PDB entry 7NAL | electron microscopy, 3.00 A resolution | chains A and H of the 8 polymer chains in the assembly

[Chain A (and H)]
Name: NAD(+) hydrolase SARM1
Source organism: Homo sapiens
Notes: EC 3.2.2.6, 3.2.2.-; chain H of this document is another copy of the same molecule, construct and numbering; everything in this record applies to it too
UniProt: Q6SZW1 (SARM1_HUMAN); numbering as in UniProt (aligned over 28-724)
Sequence (697 residues; each row starts with the number of its first residue):
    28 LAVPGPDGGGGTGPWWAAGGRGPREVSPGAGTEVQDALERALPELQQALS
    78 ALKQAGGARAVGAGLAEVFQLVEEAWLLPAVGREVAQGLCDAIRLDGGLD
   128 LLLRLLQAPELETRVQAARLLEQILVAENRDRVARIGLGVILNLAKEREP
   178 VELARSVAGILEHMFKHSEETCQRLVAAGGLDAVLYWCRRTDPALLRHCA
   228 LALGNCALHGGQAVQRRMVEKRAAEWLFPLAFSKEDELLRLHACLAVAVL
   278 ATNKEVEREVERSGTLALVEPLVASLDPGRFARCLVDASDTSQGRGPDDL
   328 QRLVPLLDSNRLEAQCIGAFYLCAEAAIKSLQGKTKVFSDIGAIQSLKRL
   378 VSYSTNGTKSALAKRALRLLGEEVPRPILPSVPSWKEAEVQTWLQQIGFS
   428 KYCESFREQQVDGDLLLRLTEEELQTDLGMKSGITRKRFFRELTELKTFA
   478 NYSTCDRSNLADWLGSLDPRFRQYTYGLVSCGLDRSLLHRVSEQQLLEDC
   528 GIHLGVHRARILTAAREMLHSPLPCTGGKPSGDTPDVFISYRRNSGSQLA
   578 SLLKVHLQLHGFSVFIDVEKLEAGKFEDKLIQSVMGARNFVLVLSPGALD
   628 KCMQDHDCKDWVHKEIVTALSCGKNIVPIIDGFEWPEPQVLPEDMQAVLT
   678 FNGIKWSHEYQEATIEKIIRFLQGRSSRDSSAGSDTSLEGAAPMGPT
Not modelled in the structure: 28-60, 547-724
Ligand contacts: beta-nicotinamide ribose monophosphate (NMN): Trp103, Arg110, Glu149, Gln150, Ile151, Leu152, Val153, Ala154, Arg157, His190, Lys193, Ser316, Asp317, Thr318, Ser319, Gln320, Gly321, Asp326
Curated features (UniProtKB/Swiss-Prot):
  - active site: Glu642
  - binding site (NAD(+)): Trp103, Arg110, Glu149 to Arg157, His190 to Lys193, Arg569, Arg570, Glu599
  - modified residue (Phosphoserine): Ser548, Ser558
Reported in the primary citation:
  - conformationally variable residues (loop rearrangement): Arg310 to Asp325
  - mutagenesis - N679A: increased catalytic activity (base-exchange activities)
  - mutagenesis - H685A, Y687A: decreased signaling in response to axon degeneration
  - mutagenesis - W638A, W662A, N679A, H685A, Y687A: decreased catalytic activity on NADase
  - mutagenesis - W662A: unchanged catalytic activity on NADase
  - mutagenesis - H685A, Y687A: abolished catalytic activity on NADase

[Chain A / chain H interface]
Residue-residue contacts (33; chain A residue first):
  Glu288(A) - Arg162(H)  salt bridge
  Arg289(A) - Arg162(H)
  Glu297(A) - Arg121(H)  salt bridge
  Ala301(A) - Leu122(H)  hydrophobic
  Glu340(A) - Arg162(H)  salt bridge
  Ser411(A) - Asp367(H)  hydrogen bond (side chain-backbone)
  Glu416(A) - Lys363(H)  salt bridge
  Gln436(A) - Ser459(H)
  Gln436(A) - Ile461(H)
  Gln437(A) - Arg465(H)  hydrogen bond
  Asp439(A) - Arg468(H)  salt bridge
  Asp441(A) - Arg468(H)  salt bridge
  Leu442(A) - Ile461(H)  hydrophobic
  Leu442(A) - Arg465(H)
  Arg445(A) - Lys464(H)  hydrogen bond (backbone-side chain)
  Glu450(A) - Ile461(H)
  Glu450(A) - Lys464(H)  salt bridge
  Asp454(A) - Ser459(H)
  Asp454(A) - Gly460(H)  hydrogen bond (side chain-backbone)
  Asp454(A) - Ile461(H)
  Leu455(A) - Ile461(H)  hydrophobic
  Thr481(A) - Gln328(H)
  Thr481(A) - Ile368(H)
  Val506(A) - Arg497(H)
  Ser507(A) - Arg497(H)  hydrogen bond (backbone-side chain)
  Cys508(A) - Arg497(H)
  Cys508(A) - His534(H)  hydrogen bond (backbone-side chain)
  Gly509(A) - Arg497(H)
  Leu510(A) - Val533(H)  hydrophobic
  Leu514(A) - Arg537(H)
  Gln522(A) - Val533(H)
  Asp526(A) - Gly532(H)  hydrogen bond (side chain-backbone)
  Asp526(A) - Val533(H)  hydrogen bond (side chain-backbone)
Also at the interface, not in a pair above, chain A (33 interface residues in all): Arg338, Leu406, Ser408, Lys413, Val438, Leu446, Ser480, Arg517
Also at the interface, not in a pair above, chain H (24 interface residues in all): Ser366, Gly369, Lys458, Thr462, Leu531, Ala536

[Overview]
The interface between chain A and chain H involves 33 residues on one side and 24 on the other; the contacts
include 8 hydrogen bonds and 7 salt bridges. Polar pairs include Glu288(A)-Arg162(H), Glu297(A)-Arg121(H) and
Glu340(A)-Arg162(H). From the paper: W638A, W662A and N679A of chain A, among others, reduce catalytic
activity on NADase; conformational variability at Arg310(A); 5 substitutions were tested in all.
Chain A and chain H are both NAD(+) hydrolase SARM1 (Homo sapiens); the structure, Cryo-EM structure of
activated human SARM1 in complex with NMN and 1AD (ARM and SAM domains), was determined by electron
microscopy, deposited together with 7NAI, 7NAJ and 7NAK.
